9UJ2 - chains B and A; structure by X-ray diffraction, 1.80 A resolution.

# Chain B
Protein: 14-3-3 protein zeta/delta, Peptide from Nucleoprotein
Source organism: Homo sapiens
UniProtKB: chimeric construct of P63104, P0DTC9: residues 1-229 from P63104 (1433Z_HUMAN) positions 1-229 (same numbers); residues 233-246 from P0DTC9 positions 200-213 (UniProt number = residue number - 33)
Sequence (249 residues; row label = number of the first residue in the row; numbers below 1 keep their minus sign (Gly-2 is residue -2)):
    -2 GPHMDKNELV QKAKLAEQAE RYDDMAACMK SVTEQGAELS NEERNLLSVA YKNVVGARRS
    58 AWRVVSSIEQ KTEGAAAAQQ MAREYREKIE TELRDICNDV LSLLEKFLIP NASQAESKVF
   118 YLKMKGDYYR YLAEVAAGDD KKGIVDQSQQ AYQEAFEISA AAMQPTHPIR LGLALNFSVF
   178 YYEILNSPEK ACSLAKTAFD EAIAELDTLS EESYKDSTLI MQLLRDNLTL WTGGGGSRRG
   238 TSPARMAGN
Unresolved in the structure: -2 to 1, 70-72
Construct notes: expression tag (-2 to 0); engineered mutation Ala58 (Ser in P63104), Ala73 (Glu in P63104), Ala74 (Lys in P63104), Ala75 (Lys in P63104), Ala157 (Lys in P63104), Ala158 (Lys in P63104), Ala159 (Glu in P63104), Arg235 (Ser202 in P0DTC9); linker (230-232)
Modified positions: Cys189 (hydroxyethylcysteine; OCY); Thr238 (phosphothreonine; TPO)

# Chain A
Protein: 14-3-3 protein zeta/delta, Peptide from Nucleoprotein
Source organism: Homo sapiens
UniProtKB: chimeric construct of P63104, P0DTC9: residues 1-229 from P63104 (1433Z_HUMAN) positions 1-229 (same numbers); residues 233-246 from P0DTC9 positions 200-213 (UniProt number = residue number - 33)
Sequence (249 residues; numbered -2 to 246; the number before each row is that of its first residue; numbers below 1 keep their minus sign (Gly-2 is residue -2)):
    -2 GPHMDKNELV QKAKLAEQAE RYDDMAACMK SVTEQGAELS NEERNLLSVA YKNVVGARRS
    58 AWRVVSSIEQ KTEGAAAAQQ MAREYREKIE TELRDICNDV LSLLEKFLIP NASQAESKVF
   118 YLKMKGDYYR YLAEVAAGDD KKGIVDQSQQ AYQEAFEISA AAMQPTHPIR LGLALNFSVF
   178 YYEILNSPEK ACSLAKTAFD EAIAELDTLS EESYKDSTLI MQLLRDNLTL WTGGGGSRRG
   238 TSPARMAGN
Unresolved in the structure: -2 to 1, 68-71
Construct notes: expression tag (-2 to 0); engineered mutation Ala58 (Ser in P63104), Ala73 (Glu in P63104), Ala74 (Lys in P63104), Ala75 (Lys in P63104), Ala157 (Lys in P63104), Ala158 (Lys in P63104), Ala159 (Glu in P63104), Arg235 (Ser202 in P0DTC9); linker (230-232)
Modified positions: Cys189 (s,S-(2-hydroxyethyl)thiocysteine; CME); Thr238 (phosphothreonine; TPO)

# How chain B and chain A interact
Pairs across the interface - 35 pairs, chain B then chain A:
  Glu5(B) with Met78(A)
  Gln8(B) with Met78(A)
  Lys9(B) with Met78(A), hydrogen bond (backbone-side chain); Tyr82(A)
  Leu12(B) with Ile65(A), hydrophobic; Ala79(A), hydrophobic; Tyr82(A), hydrophobic
  Ala13(B) with Tyr82(A)
  Gln15(B) with Val61(A); Ile65(A)
  Ala16(B) with Ala58(A); Val61(A)
  Arg18(B) with Ala58(A); Tyr82(A), hydrogen bond; Ile86(A); Glu89(A), salt bridge
  Asp21(B) with Tyr82(A), hydrogen bond
  Ala58(B) with Ala16(A)
  Val61(B) with Gln15(A); Ala16(A)
  Val62(B) with Ala16(A), hydrophobic
  Ile65(B) with Leu12(A), hydrophobic; Gln15(A)
  Met78(B) with Glu5(A); Gln8(A); Lys9(A)
  Ala79(B) with Leu12(A), hydrophobic
  Tyr82(B) with Lys9(A); Leu12(A), hydrophobic; Ala13(A); Arg18(A), hydrogen bond; Asp21(A), hydrogen bond
  Lys85(B) with Lys9(A)
  Ile86(B) with Arg18(A)
  Glu89(B) with Arg18(A), salt bridge
Also at the interface, not in a pair above, chain B (20 interface residues in all): Arg55
Also at the interface, not in a pair above, chain A (20 interface residues in all): Arg55, Val62, Lys85

# Summary
Chain B and chain A each contribute 20 residues to their interface; the contacts include 5 hydrogen bonds and
2 salt bridges. Polar contacts include Arg18(B)-Glu89(A), Glu89(B)-Arg18(A) and Lys9(B)-Met78(A).
Here chain B is 14-3-3 protein zeta/delta, Peptide from Nucleoprotein and chain A is 14-3-3 protein
zeta/delta, Peptide from Nucleoprotein, both from Homo sapiens. Entry 9UJ2 (14-3-3 zeta chimera with the S202R
peptide of SARS-CoV-2 N (residues 200-213)) was determined by X-ray diffraction.
